6C83 - chains B and C of the 4 polymer chains in the assembly; structure by X-ray diffraction, 2.55 A resolution.

Chain B:
Name: Aurora kinase A
Source organism: Homo sapiens
Notes: EC 2.7.11.1
UniProt: O14965 (AURKA_HUMAN); numbering as in UniProt (aligned over 122-403)
Sequence (285 residues; each row starts with the number of its first residue):
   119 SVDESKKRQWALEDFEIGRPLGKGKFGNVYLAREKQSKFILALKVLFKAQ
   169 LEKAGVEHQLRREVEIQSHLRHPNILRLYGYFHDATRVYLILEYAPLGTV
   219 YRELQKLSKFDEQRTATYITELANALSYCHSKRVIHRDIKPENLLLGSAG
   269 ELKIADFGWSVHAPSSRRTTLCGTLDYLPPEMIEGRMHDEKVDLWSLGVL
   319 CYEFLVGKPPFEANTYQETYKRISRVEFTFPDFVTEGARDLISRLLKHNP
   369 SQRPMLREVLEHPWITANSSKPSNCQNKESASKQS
Disordered / not traced: 119-126, 276-290, 389-403
Construct notes: expression tag (119-121)
Small-molecule neighbours: AMP-PCP (ACP; phosphomethylphosphonic acid adenylate ester): Leu-139, Gly-140, Gly-142, Lys-143, Gly-145, Val-147, Ala-160, Lys-162, Leu-194, Leu-210, Glu-211, Tyr-212, Ala-213, Thr-217, Asn-261, Leu-263
Curated features (UniProtKB/Swiss-Prot):
  - region: His-280 to Leu-293 (Activation segment)
  - active site: Asp-256 (Proton acceptor)
  - binding site (ATP): Lys-143, Lys-162, Glu-211 to Ala-213, Glu-260, Asn-261, Asp-274
  - modified residue: Thr-287 (Phosphothreonine), Thr-288 (Phosphothreonine), Ser-342 (Phosphoserine)
  - cross-link: Lys-258 (Glycyl lysine isopeptide (Lys-Gly) (interchain with G-Cter in SUMO2))
  - natural variant: Ser-155 (S155R: In a colorectal adenocarcinoma sample), Val-174 (V174M: In a metastatic melanoma sample)
  - mutagenesis: Lys-162 (K162R: Loss of kinase activity), Phe-165 (F165A: Decreases the interaction with phosphatase type 1 isoforms), Gly-198 (G198N: Reduces interaction with TPX2. Reduces kinase activity tenfold. Promotes interaction with the AURKB binding partners INCENP and BIRC5 that are normally not bound by AURKA), Arg-205 (R205A: Reduces ubiquitination and proteasomal degradation), Asp-274 (D274N: Abolishes cilia disassembly and kinase activity), Thr-287 (T287A: No direct effect on catalytic activity; T287E: Enhances interaction with TPX2), Thr-288 (T288A: Reduces cilia disassembly and kinase activity; T288D: Mimics phosphorylation state and increases kinase activity), Cys-290 (C290A: Enhances stability; when associated with A-393), Tyr-334 (Y334A: Reduces binding to MYCN), Gln-335 (Q335A: Reduces binding to MYCN), Phe-346 (F346A: Decreases the interaction with phosphatase type 1 isoforms), Cys-393 (C393A: Enhances stability; when associated with A-290)
What the authors report for this chain:
  - mutagenesis - Y199H, Y199K: decreased binding to TPX2
  - mutagenesis - Y199H, Y199K: unchanged catalytic activity

Chain C:
Name: Mb2 Monobody
Source organism: synthetic construct
Notes: antibody fragment or engineered binder
Sequence (93 residues; row label = number of the first residue in the row):
     1 GSVSSVPTKLEVVAATPTSLLISWDAPAVTVVHYVITYGETGGNSPVQEF
    51 TVPGSKSTATISGLKPGVDYTITVYAIDFYWGSYSPISINYRT
Disordered / not traced: 1-4, 26, 43

How chain B and chain C interact:
Pairs across the interface - 18 pairs, chain B then chain C:
  Lys-166(B) / Val-29(C)
  Lys-166(B) / Asp-78(C)  salt bridge
  Lys-166(B) / Trp-81(C)
  Lys-166(B) / Tyr-84(C)
  Glu-170(B) / Thr-30(C)
  Glu-175(B) / Tyr-80(C)
  Leu-178(B) / Trp-81(C)  hydrophobic
  Arg-179(B) / Tyr-80(C)  hydrogen bond (side chain-backbone)
  Arg-179(B) / Trp-81(C)
  Tyr-199(B) / Trp-81(C)  hydrophobic
  His-201(B) / Asp-78(C)
  His-201(B) / Trp-81(C)  hydrogen bond (side chain-backbone)
  His-201(B) / Gly-82(C)
  His-201(B) / Ser-83(C)  hydrogen bond (side chain-backbone)
  His-201(B) / Tyr-84(C)
  Asp-202(B) / Tyr-84(C)
  Ala-203(B) / Val-29(C)
  Val-206(B) / Trp-81(C)
Interface residues without a listed pair, chain B (11 interface residues in all): His-176
Interface residues without a listed pair, chain C (9 interface residues in all): Val-6
The authors on this interface:
  - interface residues, chain C: Trp-81(C)

In short:
The interface between chain B and chain C involves 11 residues on one side and 9 on the other, with 3 hydrogen
bonds and 1 salt bridge. Polar contacts include Lys-166(B)/Asp-78(C), Arg-179(B)/Tyr-80(C) and
His-201(B)/Trp-81(C). Ligands of chain B: AMP-PCP. From the paper: Y199H and Y199K of chain B reduce binding
to TPX2; the interface residue Trp-81(C).
Chain B is Aurora kinase A (Homo sapiens) and chain C is Mb2 Monobody (synthetic construct); the structure,
Structure of Aurora A (122-403) bound to inhibitory Monobody Mb2 and AMPPCP, was determined by X-ray
diffraction (same publication as 5G15).
